1EO4 - chains C and A of the 4 polymer chains in the assembly; structure by X-ray diffraction, 1.90 A resolution.

# Chain C
Molecule: 11-nt DNA strand
Sequence (11 nucleotides; row label = number of the first residue in the row):
     1 CAAGAXATCT T
Not modelled in the structure: 1
Modified / non-standard residues: TSP (3'-thio-thymidine-5'-phosphate) at position 6
Bound ions: Mn2+: DT11 (shared with 1 residue of chain B)

# Chain A
Molecule: Type II restriction enzyme ecorv
From: Escherichia coli
Notes: EC 3.1.21.4
UniProtKB: P04390 (T2E5_ECOLI); residues 2-245 here correspond to UniProt positions 1-244 (UniProt number = residue number - 1)
Chain sequence (245 residues; numbered 1 to 245; the number before each row is that of its first residue):
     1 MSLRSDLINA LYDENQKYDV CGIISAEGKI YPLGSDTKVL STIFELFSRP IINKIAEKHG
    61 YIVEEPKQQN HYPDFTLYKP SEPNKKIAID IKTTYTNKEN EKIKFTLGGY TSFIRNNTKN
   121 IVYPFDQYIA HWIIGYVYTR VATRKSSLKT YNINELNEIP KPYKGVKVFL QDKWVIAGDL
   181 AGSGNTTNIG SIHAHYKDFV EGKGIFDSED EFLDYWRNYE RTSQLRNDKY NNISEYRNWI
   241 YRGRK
Not modelled in the structure: 1, 142-144, 154-155, 225
Bound ions: Mn2+ site 1 near Glu-45 (its only coordinating residue here); Mn2+ site 2 near His-71 (its only coordinating residue here); Mn2+ site 3: Asp-74, Ile-91; Mn2+ site 4 near His-193 (its only coordinating residue here)

# Chain C / chain A interface
Residue-residue contacts (31):
  DA5(C) / Asn-70(A)  base contact
  DA5(C) / Thr-111(A)  hydrogen bond to the phosphate
  DA5(C) / Ser-112(A)  phosphate contact
  DA5(C) / Lys-119(A)  salt bridge to the phosphate
  DA5(C) / Asn-120(A)  phosphate contact
  DA5(C) / Arg-221(A)  salt bridge to the phosphate
  TSP_6(C) / Asn-70(A)  sugar contact
  TSP_6(C) / His-71(A)  sugar contact
  TSP_6(C) / Gly-109(A)  phosphate contact
  TSP_6(C) / Ser-112(A)  hydrogen bond to the phosphate
  TSP_6(C) / Phe-113(A)  phosphate contact
  TSP_6(C) / Asn-120(A)  phosphate contact
  TSP_6(C) / Thr-186(A)  base contact
  DA7(C) / Asp-90(A)  phosphate contact
  DA7(C) / Lys-92(A)  salt bridge to the phosphate
  DA7(C) / Gly-108(A)  phosphate contact
  DA7(C) / Thr-186(A)  base contact
  DT8(C) / Thr-37(A)  phosphate contact
  DT8(C) / Ile-91(A)  phosphate contact
  DT8(C) / Lys-92(A)  phosphate contact
  DT8(C) / Thr-93(A)  hydrogen bond to the phosphate
  DT8(C) / Thr-106(A)  base contact
  DT8(C) / Ser-183(A)  base contact
  DT8(C) / Thr-186(A)  hydrogen bond to the base
  DT8(C) / Asn-188(A)  base contact
  DC9(C) / Thr-37(A)  hydrogen bond to the phosphate
  DC9(C) / Thr-94(A)  hydrogen bond to the phosphate
  DC9(C) / Tyr-95(A)  hydrogen bond to the phosphate
  DC9(C) / Gly-182(A)  hydrogen bond to the base
  DC9(C) / Ser-183(A)  base contact
  DT10(C) / Tyr-95(A)  hydrogen bond to the phosphate
Other interface residues (no listed pair), chain A (24 interface residues in all): Ser-41, Lys-104

# In short
The interface between chain C and chain A involves 6 residues on one side and 24 on the other; the contacts
include 9 hydrogen bonds and 3 salt bridges. Among the polar pairs are DT8(C)/Thr-186(A), DC9(C)/Gly-182(A)
and DA5(C)/Thr-111(A).
Here chain C is an 11-nt DNA strand and chain A is Type II restriction enzyme ecorv (Escherichia coli). Entry
1EO4 (Ecorv bound to MN2+ and cognate DNA containing a 3'S substition at the cleavage site) was determined by
X-ray diffraction, deposited together with 1EO3 and 1EON.
